Entry 4TXZ (X-ray diffraction, 2.80 A resolution); this record covers chain A.

# Chain A
Protein: Cyclic AMP-GMP synthase
Organism: Vibrio cholerae O1 biovar El Tor str. N16961
Notes: EC 2.7.7.86
UniProtKB: Q9KVG7 (DNCV_VIBCH); residues 4-414 here correspond to UniProt positions 3-413 (UniProt number = residue number - 1)
Amino-acid sequence (413 residues; each row starts with the number of its first residue):
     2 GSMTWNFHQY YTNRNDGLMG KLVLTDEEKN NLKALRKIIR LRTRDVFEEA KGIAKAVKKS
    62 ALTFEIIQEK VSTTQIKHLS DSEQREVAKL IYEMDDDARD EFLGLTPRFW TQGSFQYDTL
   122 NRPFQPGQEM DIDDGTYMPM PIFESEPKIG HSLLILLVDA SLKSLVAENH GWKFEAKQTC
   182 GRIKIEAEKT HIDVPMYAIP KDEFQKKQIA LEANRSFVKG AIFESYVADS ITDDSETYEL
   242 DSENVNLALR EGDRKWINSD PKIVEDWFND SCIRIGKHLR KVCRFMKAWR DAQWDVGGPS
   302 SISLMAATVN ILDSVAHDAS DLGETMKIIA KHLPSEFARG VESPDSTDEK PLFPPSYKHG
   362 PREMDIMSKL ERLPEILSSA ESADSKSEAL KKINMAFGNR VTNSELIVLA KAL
Not modelled in the structure: 2-4, 144-148, 206-239, 414
Construct notes: expression tag (2-3)
UniProt features mapped onto this chain:
  - binding site (GTP): Gln113 to Tyr118, Lys288, Ser302, Asp349
  - binding site (Mg(2+)): Asp132, Asp134, Asp194
  - binding site (ATP): Arg183, Ser260
Metal / ion sites: Mg2+ site 1: Asp132, Asp134, Asp194; Mg2+ site 2: Asp132, Asp134 (together with phosphomethylphosphonic acid guanylate ester)
Residues lining bound ligands: phosphomethylphosphonic acid guanylate ester (G2P): Gln113, Gly114, Ser115, Tyr118, Thr120, Leu121, Asp132, Asp134, Ser260, Pro262, Val265, Lys288, Ser302, Ile303, Met306, Ser344, Asp346, Asp349, Leu353
What the authors report for this chain:
  - Mg2+ coordination: Asp132, Asp134, Asp194
  - catalytic residues: Asp132, Asp134, Asp194
  - binding site for phosphomethylphosphonic acid guanylate ester: Ile303, Asp349
  - mutagenesis - Q113T: abolished signaling
  - mutagenesis - I258R: unchanged signaling

# Summary
Chain A binds phosphomethylphosphonic acid guanylate ester. Asp132, Asp134 and Asp194 coordinate Mg2+ site 1.
Asp132 and Asp134 coordinate Mg2+ site 2. From UniProt: 9 GTP-binding residues, 3 Mg2+-binding residues and
ATP-binding residues Arg183 and Ser260. The paper reports catalytic residues Asp132, Asp134 and Asp194; Q113T
abolishes signaling.
Chain A is Cyclic AMP-GMP synthase (Vibrio cholerae O1 biovar El Tor str. N16961); the structure, Crystal
structure of Vibrio cholerae DncV cyclic AMP-GMP synthase in complex with nonhydrolyzable GTP, was determined
by X-ray diffraction (same publication as 4TXY and 4TY0).
